6CTP - chains P and A of the 4 polymer chains in the assembly; structure by X-ray diffraction, 2.20 A resolution.

[Chain P]
Molecule: 10-nt DNA strand
Sequence (10 nucleotides; numbered 1 to 10; the number before each row is that of its first residue):
     1 GCTGATGCGC
Modified positions: DOC (2',3'-dideoxycytidine-5'-monophosphate) at position 10
Metal / ion sites: Na+: DG9 (shared with Thr101(A), Val103(A), Ile106(A) of chain A)

[Chain A]
Name: DNA polymerase beta
Organism: Homo sapiens
Notes: EC 2.7.7.7, 4.2.99.-
Reference sequence: P06746 (DPOLB_HUMAN); residue numbers follow UniProt; this construct covers 1-335
Chain sequence (335 residues; each row starts with the number of its first residue):
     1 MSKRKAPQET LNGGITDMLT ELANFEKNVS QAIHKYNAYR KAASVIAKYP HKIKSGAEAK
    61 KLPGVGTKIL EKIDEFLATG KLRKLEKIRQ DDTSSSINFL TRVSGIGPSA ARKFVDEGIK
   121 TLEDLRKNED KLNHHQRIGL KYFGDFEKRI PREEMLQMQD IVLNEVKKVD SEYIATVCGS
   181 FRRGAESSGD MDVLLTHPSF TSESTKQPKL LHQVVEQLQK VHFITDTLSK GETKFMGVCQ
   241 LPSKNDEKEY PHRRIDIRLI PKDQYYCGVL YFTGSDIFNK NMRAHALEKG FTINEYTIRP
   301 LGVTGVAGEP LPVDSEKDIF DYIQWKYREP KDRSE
Unresolved in the structure: 1-9
Sequence notes: conflict Leu70 (Ala in P06746)
UniProt features mapped onto this chain:
  - region: Arg183 to Asp192 (DNA-binding)
  - active site: Lys72 (Nucleophile)
  - binding site (K(+)): Lys60, Leu62, Val65, Thr101, Val103, Ile106
  - binding site (Na(+)): Lys60, Leu62, Val65, Thr101, Val103, Ile106
  - binding site (dATP): Arg149, Ser180, Arg183, Gly189, Asp190
  - binding site (dCTP): Arg149, Ser180, Arg183, Gly189, Asp190
  - binding site (dGTP): Arg149, Ser180, Arg183, Gly189, Asp190, Asp192
  - binding site (dTTP): Arg149, Ser180, Arg183, Gly189, Asp190
  - binding site (Mg(2+)): Asp190, Asp192, Asp256
  - modified residue: Lys72 (N6-acetyllysine), Arg83 (Omega-N-methylarginine), Arg152 (Omega-N-methylarginine)
  - cross-link (Glycyl lysine isopeptide (Lys-Gly)): Lys41 (interchain with G-Cter in ubiquitin), Lys61 (interchain with G-Cter in ubiquitin), Lys81 (interchain with G-Cter in ubiquitin)
  - natural variant: Leu22 (L22P: Found in a gastric cancer sample; uncertain significance), Tyr39 (Y39C: Found in a gastric cancer sample; uncertain significance), Gly118 (G118V: Decreased DNA-directed DNA polymerase activity), Arg137 (R137Q: Decreased function in base-excision repair), Arg149 (R149I: Decreased DNA-directed DNA polymerase activity), Asp160 (D160N: Found in a gastric cancer sample; uncertain significance), Cys239 (C239R: Found in a gastric cancer sample; uncertain significance), Lys289 (K289M: Found in a colon cancer sample; uncertain significance), Asn294 (N294D: Found in a gastric cancer sample; uncertain significance), Glu295 (E295K: Found in a gastric cancer sample; uncertain significance)
  - mutagenesis: Phe25 (F25W: No effect on 5'-dRP lyase activity. Decreased ssDNA binding), His34 (H34G: Decreased 5'-dRP lyase activity. Decreased ssDNA binding), Lys35 (K35A: Decreased 5'-dRP lyase activity. Decreased ssDNA binding. Loss of 5'-dRP lyase activity; when associated with A-68 and A-72. Decreased ssDNA binding; when associated with A-68 and A-72 ...), Tyr39 (Y39F: No effect on 5'-dRP lyase activity; Y39Q: Abolishes DNA polymerase and 5'-dRP lyase activity), Lys41 (K41R: Abolishes ubiquitination; when associated with R-61 and R-81), Lys60 (K60A: Decreased 5'-dRP lyase activity. Decreased ssDNA binding), Lys61 (K61R: Abolishes ubiquitination; when associated with R-41 and R-81), Lys68 (K68A: No effect on 5'-dRP lyase activity. Decreased ssDNA binding. Loss of 5'-dRP lyase activity; when associated with A-35 and A-72. Decreased ssDNA binding; when associated with A-35 and A-72 ...), Glu71 (E71Q: No effect on 5'-dRP lyase activity. No effect on structure shown by circular dichroism. No effect on ssDNA binding), Lys72 (K72A: Severely reduced 5'-dRP lyase activity. Does not affect ssDNA binding. Loss of 5'-dRP lyase activity; when associated with A-35 and A-68. Decreased ssDNA binding ...), Glu75 (E75A: Slightly decreased 5'-dRP lyase activity. Decreased ssDNA binding. No effect on structure shown by circular dichroism), Lys81 (K81R: Abolishes ubiquitination; when associated with R-41 and R-61), 5 further mutagenesis entries in UniProt
Metal / ion sites: Na+ site 1: Lys60, Leu62, Val65 (shared with 1 residue of chain D); Na+ site 2: Thr101, Val103, Ile106 (shared with DG9(P) of chain P); Na+ site 3: Asp190, Asp192, Asp256 (together with TTE); Mg2+: Asp190, Asp192 (together with TTE)
Ligand contacts: TTE (phosphomethyl phosphonic acid deoxythymidylate ester): Arg149, Gly179, Ser180, Arg183, Ser188, Gly189, Asp190, Asp192, Tyr271, Phe272, Thr273, Gly274, Ser275, Asp276, Asn279

[How chain P and chain A interact]
Pairs across the interface - 14 pairs, chain P then chain A:
  DG7(P) - Ser109(A)  hydrogen bond to the phosphate
  DC8(P) - Gly105(A)  phosphate contact
  DC8(P) - Gly107(A)  hydrogen bond to the phosphate
  DC8(P) - Pro108(A)  phosphate contact
  DC8(P) - Ser109(A)  hydrogen bond to the phosphate
  DC8(P) - Ala110(A)  hydrogen bond to the phosphate
  DG9(P) - Val103(A)  phosphate contact
  DG9(P) - Ser104(A)  phosphate contact
  DG9(P) - Gly105(A)  hydrogen bond to the phosphate
  DG9(P) - Ile106(A)  phosphate contact
  DG9(P) - His135(A)  sugar contact
  DOC_10(P) - Arg254(A)  salt bridge to the phosphate
  DOC_10(P) - Asp256(A)  sugar contact
  DOC_10(P) - Tyr271(A)  hydrogen bond to the base
Also at the interface, not in a pair above, chain A (15 interface residues in all): Asp190, Lys234, Met236

[In short]
4 residues of chain P and 15 residues of chain A are in contact; the contacts include 6 hydrogen bonds and 1
salt bridge. Among the polar pairs are DOC_10(P)-Tyr271(A), DG7(P)-Ser109(A) and DC8(P)-Gly107(A). Chain A
binds compound TTE.
Here chain P is a 10-nt DNA strand and chain A is DNA polymerase beta (Homo sapiens). Entry 6CTP (Ternary
complex crystal structure of DNA polymerase Beta with a dideoxy terminated primer with CH2, beta ...) was
determined by X-ray diffraction (same publication as 6BEL, 6BEM, 6CR3, 6CR4, 6CR5, 6CR6 and 20 further
entries).
